PDB entry 6TC0 | X-ray diffraction, 3.60 A resolution | chains B and C of the 3 polymer chains in the assembly

[Chain B]
Molecule: MIP18 family protein galla-2
Source organism: Drosophila melanogaster
UniProt: Q9VTC4 (GALL2_DROME); residue numbers follow UniProt; this construct covers 2-156
Sequence (159 residues; each row starts with the number of its first residue; numbers below 1 keep their minus sign (Gly-2 is residue -2)):
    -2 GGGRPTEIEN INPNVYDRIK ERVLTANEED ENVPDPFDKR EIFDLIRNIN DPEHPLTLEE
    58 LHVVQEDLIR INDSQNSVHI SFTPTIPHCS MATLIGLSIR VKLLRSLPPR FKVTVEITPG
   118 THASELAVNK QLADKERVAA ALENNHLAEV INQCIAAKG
Disordered / not traced: -2 to 1, 156
Sequence notes: expression tag (-2 to 1)
From the paper describing this entry:
  - self-association interface (contacts with another copy of this molecule): His85

[Chain C]
Molecule: MMS19 nucleotide excision repair protein homolog
Source organism: Mus musculus
UniProt: Q9D071 (MMS19_MOUSE); residue numbers follow UniProt; this construct covers 1-1031
Sequence (1035 residues; row label = number of the first residue in the row; numbers below 1 keep their minus sign (Gly-3 is residue -3)):
    -3 GGGRMAAATG LEEAVAPMGA LCGLVQDFVM GQQEGPADQV AADVKSGGYT VLQVVEALGS
    57 SLENAEPRTR ARGAQLLSQV LLQCHSLLSE KEVVHLILFY ENRLKDHHLV VPSVLQGLRA
   117 LSMSVALPPG LAVSVLKAIF QEVHVQSLLQ VDRHTVFSII TNFMRSREEE LKGLGADFTF
   177 GFIQVMDGEK DPRNLLLAFR IVHDLISKDY SLGPFVEELF EVTSCYFPID FTPPPNDPYG
   237 IQREDLILSL RAVLASTPRF AEFLLPLLIE KVDSEILSAK LDSLQTLNAC CAVYGQKELK
   297 DFLPSLWASI RREVFQTASE RVEAEGLAAL HSLTACLSCS VLRADAEDLL GSFLSNILQD
   357 CRHHLCEPDM KLVWPSAKLL QAAAGASARA CEHLTSNVLP LLLEQFHKHS QSNQRRTILE
   417 MILGFLKLQQ KWSYEDRDER PLSSFKDQLC SLVFMALTDP STQLQLVGIR TLTVLGAQPG
   477 LLSAEDLELA VGHLYRLTFL EEDSQSCRVA ALEASGTLAT LYPGAFSRHL LPKLAEELHK
   537 GESDVARADG PTKCSRHFRC LQALSAVSTH PSIVKETLPL LLQHLCQANK GNMVTESSEV
   597 VAVCQSLQQV AEKCQQDPES YWYFHKTAVP CLFALAVQAS MPEKESSVLR KVLLEDEVLA
   657 ALASVIGTAT THLSPELAAQ SVTCIVPLFL DGNTSFLPEN SFPDQFQPFQ DGSSGQRRLV
   717 ALLTAFVCSL PRNVEIPQLN RLMRELLKQS CGHSCPFSST AATKCFAGLL NKQPPGQQLE
   777 EFLQLAVGTV EAGLASESSR DQAFTLLLWV TKALVLRYHP LSACLTTRLM GLLSDPELGC
   837 AAADGFSLLM SDCTDVLTRA GHADVRIMFR QRFFTDNVPA LVQGFHAAPQ DVKPNYLKGL
   897 SHVLNRLPKP VLLPELPTLL SLLLEALSCP DSVVQLSTLS CLQPLLLEAP QIMSLHVDTL
   957 VTKFLNLSSS YSMAVRIAAL QCMHALTRLP TSVLLPYKSQ VIRALAKPLD DKKRLVRKEA
  1017 VSARGEWFLL GSPGS
Disordered / not traced: -3 to 12, 44-45, 540-547, 639-648, 700-701, 1029-1031
Sequence notes: expression tag (-3 to 0)
Curated features (UniProtKB/Swiss-Prot):
  - modified residue: Ala2 (N-acetylalanine), Ser1028 (Phosphoserine)
From the paper describing this entry:
  - mutagenesis - R1013E/K1014E: abolished growth
  - mutagenesis - K1008E/K1009E/R1010E: decreased growth

[Interface between chain B and chain C]
Contacting residue pairs (34; chain B residue first):
  Thr22(B) with Arg1010(C), hydrogen bond
  Glu26(B) with Met969(C); Lys1009(C); Arg1010(C), salt bridge
  Asp27(B) with Met969(C)
  Glu28(B) with Met969(C); Lys1009(C)
  Asn29(B) with Tyr967(C); Lys1008(C), hydrogen bond; Lys1009(C), hydrogen bond
  Pro31(B) with Lys1008(C)
  Asp32(B) with Lys1008(C), hydrogen bond (backbone-backbone); Lys1009(C); Arg1010(C), hydrogen bond (side chain-backbone); Arg1013(C), salt bridge
  Phe34(B) with Leu1005(C); Asp1006(C); Arg1013(C)
  Asp35(B) with Arg1010(C), salt bridge
  Arg37(B) with Arg1010(C)
  Glu38(B) with Arg1013(C), salt bridge
  Leu42(B) with Val1017(C), hydrophobic
  Leu101(B) with Arg1020(C)
  Arg102(B) with Leu1005(C); Arg1020(C), hydrogen bond (backbone-side chain); Phe1024(C); Leu1025(C)
  Ser103(B) with Leu1005(C); Val1017(C)
  Leu104(B) with Leu1005(C)
  Pro105(B) with Leu1005(C); Asp1006(C)
  Arg107(B) with Asp1006(C), salt bridge
  Asn149(B) with Leu1025(C)
Also at the interface, not in a pair above, chain B (22 interface residues in all): Val30, Pro33, Pro106
Also at the interface, not in a pair above, chain C (14 interface residues in all): Ala1002, Ser1028

[In short]
22 residues of chain B face 14 of chain C across their interface, with 6 hydrogen bonds and 5 salt bridges.
Among the polar pairs are Glu26(B)-Arg1010(C), Asp32(B)-Arg1013(C) and Asp35(B)-Arg1010(C). The paper reports
that R1013E/K1014E of chain C abolish growth; a self-association interface involving His85(B).
Chain B is MIP18 family protein galla-2 (Drosophila melanogaster) and chain C is MMS19 nucleotide excision
repair protein homolog (Mus musculus); the structure, Crystal structure of MMS19-CIAO1-CIAO2B CIA targeting
complex, was determined by X-ray diffraction, deposited together with 6TBL and 6TBN.
